8GAB - chains A and B; structure by X-ray diffraction, 2.72 A resolution.

[Chain A]
Protein: CTLA-4 binder
From: synthetic construct
Sequence (109 residues; each row starts with the number of its first residue; numbers below 1 keep their minus sign (Ser-3 is residue -3)):
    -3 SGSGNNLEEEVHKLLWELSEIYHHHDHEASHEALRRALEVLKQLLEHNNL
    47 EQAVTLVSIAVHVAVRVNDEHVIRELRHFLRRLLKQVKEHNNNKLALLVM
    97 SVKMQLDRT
Unresolved in the structure: -3 to 1

[Chain B]
Protein: Cytotoxic T-lymphocyte protein 4
From: Homo sapiens
UniProt: P16410 (CTLA4_HUMAN); residues 1-126 here correspond to UniProt positions 36-161 (UniProt number = residue number + 35)
Sequence (126 residues; each row starts with the number of its first residue):
     1 KAMHVAQPAVVLASSRGIASFVCEYASPGKATEVRVTVLRQADSQVTEVC
    51 AATYMMGNELTFLDDSICTGTSSGNQVNLTIQGLRAMDTGLYICKVELMY
   101 PPPYYLGIGNGTQIYVIDPEPCPDSD
Unresolved in the structure: 1-2, 118-126
Curated features (UniProtKB/Swiss-Prot):
  - region: Val11 to Ser15 (Homodimerization), Met99 to Tyr104 (Important for interaction with CD80 and CD86), Tyr115 to Glu120 (Homodimerization)
  - glycosylation (N-linked (GlcNAc...) asparagine): Asn78, Asn110
Disulfide bonds: Cys23-Cys94, Cys50-Cys68

[Chain A / chain B interface]
Pairs across the interface (33; chain A residue first):
  Leu11(A) - Pro103(B)
  Leu11(A) - Tyr104(B)  hydrogen bond (backbone-backbone)
  Trp12(A) - Pro102(B)
  Trp12(A) - Pro103(B)
  Ser15(A) - Met99(B)  hydrogen bond (side chain-backbone)
  Ser15(A) - Pro102(B)
  Ser15(A) - Tyr104(B)
  Glu16(A) - Tyr100(B)
  Glu16(A) - Pro102(B)
  Tyr18(A) - Glu33(B)
  Tyr18(A) - Met99(B)
  His19(A) - Glu33(B)  salt bridge
  His19(A) - Tyr100(B)
  Thr51(A) - Tyr104(B)
  Ser54(A) - Glu97(B)  hydrogen bond
  Ser54(A) - Tyr104(B)  hydrogen bond
  Ser54(A) - Leu106(B)
  Ile55(A) - Tyr104(B)  hydrophobic
  His58(A) - Arg35(B)  hydrogen bond
  His58(A) - Glu97(B)  salt bridge
  His58(A) - Met99(B)
  Asn89(A) - Gln41(B)  hydrogen bond
  Lys90(A) - Ile108(B)
  Lys90(A) - Gly109(B)  hydrogen bond (side chain-backbone)
  Lys90(A) - Asn110(B)  hydrogen bond
  Leu93(A) - Gln41(B)
  Leu93(A) - Val46(B)  hydrophobic
  Leu93(A) - Ile93(B)  hydrophobic
  Leu94(A) - Leu106(B)  hydrophobic
  Leu94(A) - Ile108(B)  hydrophobic
  Ser97(A) - Leu39(B)
  Ser97(A) - Lys95(B)  hydrogen bond
  Met100(A) - Val46(B)  hydrophobic
Also at the interface, not in a pair above, chain A (20 interface residues in all): His20, Val50, Val98, Gln101
Also at the interface, not in a pair above, chain B (20 interface residues in all): Thr47, Glu48, Pro101
From the paper, about this interface:
  - pairs named by the authors: Ser54(A)-Tyr104(B), Ile55(A)-Tyr104(B)
  - interface residues, chain A: Tyr18(A), His19(A), Asn89(A)

[In short]
The chain A/chain B interface involves 20 residues from each chain, with 9 hydrogen bonds and 2 salt bridges.
Among the polar pairs are His19(A)-Glu33(B), His58(A)-Glu97(B) and Ser15(A)-Met99(B). The paper describes
contacts between Ser54(A) and Tyr104(B) and Ile55(A) and Tyr104(B). The paper reports interface residues
Tyr18(A), His19(A) and Asn89(A).
Chain A is CTLA-4 binder (synthetic construct) and chain B is Cytotoxic T-lymphocyte protein 4 (Homo sapiens);
the structure, Crystal structure of CTLA-4 in complex with a high affinity CTLA-4 binder, was determined by
X-ray diffraction (same publication as 8GAC and 8GAD).
